4TQP - chains A and B; structure by X-ray diffraction, 1.58 A resolution.

[Chain A (and B)]
Name: Transthyretin
Organism: Homo sapiens
Notes: chain B of this document is another copy of the same molecule, construct and numbering; everything in this record applies to it too
Reference sequence: P02766 (TTHY_HUMAN); residues 1-127 here correspond to UniProt positions 21-147 (UniProt number = residue number + 20)
Chain sequence (127 residues; row label = number of the first residue in the row):
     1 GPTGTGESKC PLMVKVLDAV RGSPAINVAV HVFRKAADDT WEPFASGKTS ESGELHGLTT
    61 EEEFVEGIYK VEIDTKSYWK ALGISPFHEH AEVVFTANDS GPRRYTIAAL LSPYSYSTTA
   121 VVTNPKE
Not modelled in the structure: 1-9, 126-127
Ligand contacts: 48R ((2R)-3-[(9H-fluoren-9-ylideneamino)oxy]-2-methyl-N-(methylsulfonyl)propanamide): Lys15, Leu17, Pro24, Ser52, Gly53, Glu54, Thr106, Ala108, Ala109, Leu110, Ser117, Thr118, Thr119, Val121, Thr123

[Chain A / chain B interface]
Residue-residue contacts (45; chain A residue first):
  Lys76(A) with Thr96(B)
  Phe87(A) with Phe95(B), hydrophobic; Tyr105(B), hydrophobic; Ile107(B), hydrophobic; Ala120(B), hydrophobic; Val122(B), hydrophobic
  His88(A) with Val93(B); Val94(B); Thr118(B)
  Glu89(A) with Val94(B), hydrogen bond (backbone-backbone); Thr96(B), hydrogen bond
  Glu92(A) with Glu92(B); Val94(B); Tyr116(B), hydrogen bond (backbone-side chain)
  Val93(A) with His88(B)
  Val94(A) with His88(B); Glu89(B), hydrogen bond (backbone-backbone); His90(B); Glu92(B)
  Phe95(A) with Phe87(B), hydrophobic; Glu89(B)
  Thr96(A) with Lys76(B); Glu89(B), hydrogen bond
  Tyr105(A) with Phe87(B), hydrophobic
  Ile107(A) with Phe87(B), hydrophobic
  Tyr114(A) with Thr119(B), hydrogen bond (backbone-side chain); Ala120(B), hydrogen bond (backbone-backbone); Val122(B), hydrophobic
  Ser115(A) with Thr118(B), hydrogen bond (side chain-backbone); Thr119(B), hydrogen bond
  Tyr116(A) with Glu92(B), hydrogen bond (side chain-backbone); Tyr116(B), hydrogen bond; Ser117(B); Thr118(B), hydrogen bond (backbone-backbone)
  Ser117(A) with Tyr116(B); Ser117(B)
  Thr118(A) with His88(B); Ser115(B), hydrogen bond (backbone-side chain); Tyr116(B), hydrogen bond (backbone-backbone)
  Thr119(A) with Tyr114(B), hydrogen bond (side chain-backbone); Ser115(B), hydrogen bond
  Ala120(A) with Phe87(B), hydrophobic; Tyr114(B), hydrogen bond (backbone-backbone)
  Val122(A) with Phe87(B), hydrophobic; Tyr114(B), hydrophobic
Interface residues without a listed pair, chain A (22 interface residues in all): Ile68, Lys70, His90
Interface residues without a listed pair, chain B (21 interface residues in all): Ile68

[In short]
22 residues of chain A and 21 residues of chain B are in contact; the contacts include 17 hydrogen bonds.
Polar contacts include Glu89(A)-Thr96(B), Glu92(A)-Tyr116(B) and Tyr114(A)-Thr119(B). Ligands of chain A:
compound 48R.
Both chains are Transthyretin (Homo sapiens). Entry 4TQP (Human transthyretin (TTR) complexed with
(R)-3-(9H-fluoren-9-ylideneaminooxy)-2-methyl-N-(methylsulfonyl) propionamide in a dual binding mode) was
determined by X-ray diffraction together with 4TQ8, 4TQH and 4TQI from the same study.
